PDB entry 7D45 | electron microscopy, 3.80 A resolution | chains B and H of the 11 polymer chains in the assembly

[Chain B]
Name: Translation initiation factor eIF-2B subunit alpha
From: Homo sapiens
UniProt: Q14232 (EI2BA_HUMAN); residues 1-305 here = UniProt positions 1-305
Amino-acid sequence (305 residues; each row starts with the number of its first residue):
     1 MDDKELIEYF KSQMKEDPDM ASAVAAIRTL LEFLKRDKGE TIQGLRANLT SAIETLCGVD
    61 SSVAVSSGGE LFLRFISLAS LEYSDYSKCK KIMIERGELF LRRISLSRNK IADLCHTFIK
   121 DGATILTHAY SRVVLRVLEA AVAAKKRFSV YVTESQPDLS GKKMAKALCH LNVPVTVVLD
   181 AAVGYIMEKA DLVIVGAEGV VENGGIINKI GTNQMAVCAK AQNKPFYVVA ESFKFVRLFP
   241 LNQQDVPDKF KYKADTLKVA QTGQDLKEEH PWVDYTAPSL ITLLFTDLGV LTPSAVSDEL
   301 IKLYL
Unresolved in the structure: 254-267

[Chain H]
Name: Translation initiation factor eIF-2B subunit delta
From: Homo sapiens
UniProt: Q9UI10 (EI2BD_HUMAN); residue numbers follow UniProt; this construct covers 1-523
Amino-acid sequence (523 residues; numbered 1 to 523; the number before each row is that of its first residue):
     1 MAAVAVAVRE DSGSGMKAEL PPGPGAVGRE MTKEEKLQLR KEKKQQKKKR KEEKGAEPET
    61 GSAVSAAQCQ VGPTRELPES GIQLGTPREK VPAGRSKAEL RAERRAKQEA ERALKQARKG
   121 EQGGPPPKAS PSTAGETPSG VKRLPEYPQV DDLLLRRLVK KPERQQVPTR KDYGSKVSLF
   181 SHLPQYSRQN SLTQFMSIPS SVIHPAMVRL GLQYSQGLVS GSNARCIALL RALQQVIQDY
   241 TTPPNEELSR DLVNKLKPYM SFLTQCRPLS ASMHNAIKFL NKEITSVGSS KREEEAKSEL
   301 RAAIDRYVQE KIVLAAQAIS RFAYQKISNG DVILVYGCSS LVSRILQEAW TEGRRFRVVV
   361 VDSRPWLEGR HTLRSLVHAG VPASYLLIPA ASYVLPEVSK VLLGAHALLA NGSVMSRVGT
   421 AQLALVARAH NVPVLVCCET YKFCERVQTD AFVSNELDDP DDLQCKRGEH VALANWQNHA
   481 SLRLLNLVYD VTPPELVDLV ITELGMIPCS SVPVVLRVKS SDQ
Unresolved in the structure: 1-165, 519-523
Curated features (UniProtKB/Swiss-Prot):
  - region: Arg170 to Leu179 (May bind the chemical integrated stress response (ISR) inhibitor ISRIB)
  - modified residue: Ala2 (N-acetylalanine), Ser12 (Phosphoserine), Thr86 (Phosphothreonine), Ser130 (Phosphoserine)
  - natural variant: Arg209 (R209Q: In VWM4), Ala228 (A228V: In VWM4), Leu269 (L269R: In VWM4), Arg357 (R357Q: In VWM4), Arg374 (R374C: In VWM4), Cys465 (C465R: In VWM4), Tyr489 (Y489H: In VWM4)
Reported in the primary citation:
  - mutagenesis - E310K, L314Q: decreased catalytic activity on ISRIB
  - mutagenesis - E310K, L314Q: decreased binding to eIF2(alphaP)
  - mutagenesis - E310K, L314Q: decreased binding to Eukaryotic translation initiation factor 2 subunit 1

[How chain B and chain H interact]
Residue-residue contacts - 21 pairs, chain B then chain H:
  Glu202(B) - Met506(H)
  Asn203(B) - Pro508(H)
  Arg237(B) - Leu504(H)  hydrogen bond (side chain-backbone)
  Arg237(B) - Gly505(H)
  Phe239(B) - Lys326(H)  hydrogen bond (backbone-side chain)
  Phe239(B) - Asp498(H)
  Phe239(B) - Leu499(H)  hydrophobic
  Phe239(B) - Met506(H)
  Leu241(B) - Lys326(H)
  Leu241(B) - Lys400(H)
  Leu241(B) - Pro433(H)  hydrophobic
  Leu241(B) - Leu435(H)  hydrophobic
  Leu241(B) - Asp498(H)
  Leu241(B) - Leu499(H)  hydrophobic
  Asn242(B) - Pro433(H)
  Asp245(B) - Lys400(H)  salt bridge
  Ser297(B) - Pro508(H)
  Ser297(B) - Ser511(H)  hydrogen bond
  Asp298(B) - Val514(H)
  Ile301(B) - Ile507(H)  hydrophobic
  Ile301(B) - Val515(H)  hydrophobic
Other interface residues (no listed pair), chain H (15 interface residues in all): Val434

[Overview]
10 residues of chain B and 15 residues of chain H are in contact, with 3 hydrogen bonds and 1 salt bridge.
Polar contacts include Asp245(B)-Lys400(H), Arg237(B)-Leu504(H) and Phe239(B)-Lys326(H). From the paper: E310K
and L314Q of chain H reduce catalytic activity on ISRIB; E310K and L314Q of chain H reduce binding to
eIF2(alphaP).
Here chain B is Translation initiation factor eIF-2B subunit alpha and chain H is Translation initiation
factor eIF-2B subunit delta, both from Homo sapiens. Entry 7D45 (eIF2B-eIF2(aP), aP1 complex) was determined
by electron microscopy (same publication as 7D43, 7D44 and 7D46).
